Entry 5HA0 (X-ray diffraction, 1.44 A resolution); this record covers chain A.

Chain A:
Protein: Lipocalin AI-4
From: Rhodnius prolixus
UniProtKB: Q7YT09 (Q7YT09_RHOPR); residues 1-156 here correspond to UniProt positions 18-173 (UniProt number = residue number + 17)
Chain sequence (156 residues; row label = number of the first residue in the row):
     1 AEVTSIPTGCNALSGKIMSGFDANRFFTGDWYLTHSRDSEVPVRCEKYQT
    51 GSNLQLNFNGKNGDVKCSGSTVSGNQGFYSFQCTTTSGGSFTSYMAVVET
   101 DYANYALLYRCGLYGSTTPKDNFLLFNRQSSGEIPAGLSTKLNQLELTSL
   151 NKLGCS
Disulfide bonds: Cys10-Cys111, Cys45-Cys155, Cys67-Cys83
Ligand contacts: LTD ((5S,6R,7E,9E,11Z,14Z)-6-[(2R)-2-azanyl-3-(2-hydroxy-2-oxoethylamino)-3-oxidanylidene-propyl]sulfanyl-5-oxidanyl-icosa-7,9,11,14-tetraenoic acid): Phe26, Trp31, Tyr48, Leu56, Phe58, Gly60, Lys61, Val65, Cys67, Phe81, Cys83, Thr85, Phe91, Ser93, Met95, Leu108, Arg110, Tyr114, Lys120, Asp121, Asn122, Leu124, Phe126

Overview:
Bound to chain A: compound LTD.
Chain A is Lipocalin AI-4 (Rhodnius prolixus); the structure, Crystal structure of the LTBP1 leukotriene d4
complex, was determined by X-ray diffraction, deposited together with 5H9K, 5H9L, 5H9N and 5HAE.
